8UH7 - chains A and H of the 10 polymer chains in the assembly; structure by X-ray diffraction, 2.63 A resolution.

# Chain A
Protein: Sliding-clamp-loader small subunit
UniProtKB: P04527 (LOADS_BPT4); residues 1-187 here = UniProt positions 1-187
Amino-acid sequence (187 residues; numbered 1 to 187; the number before each row is that of its first residue):
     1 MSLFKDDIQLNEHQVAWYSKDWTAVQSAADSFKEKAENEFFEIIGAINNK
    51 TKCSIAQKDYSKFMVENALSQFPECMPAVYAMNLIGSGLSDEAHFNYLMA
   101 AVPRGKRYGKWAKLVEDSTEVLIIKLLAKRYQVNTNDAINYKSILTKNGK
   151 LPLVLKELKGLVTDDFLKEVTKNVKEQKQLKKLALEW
Unresolved in the structure: 1

# Chain H
Protein: Sliding clamp
UniProtKB: P04525 (CLAMP_BPT4); residues 6001-6228 here correspond to UniProt positions 1-228 (UniProt number = residue number - 6000)
Amino-acid sequence (228 residues; row label = number of the first residue in the row):
  6001 MKLSKDTTALLKNFATINSGIMLKSGQFIMTRAVNGTTYAEANISDVIDF
  6051 DVAIYDLNGFLGILSLVNDDAEISQSEDGNIKIADARSTIFWPAADPSTV
  6101 VAPNKPIPFPVASAVTEIKAEDLQQLLRVSRGLQIDTIAITVKEGKIVIN
  6151 GFNKVEDSALTRVKYSLTLGDYDGENTFNFIINMANMKMQPGNYKLLLWA
  6201 KGKQGAAKFEGEHANYVVALEADSTHDF
Modified residues: Mse6001, Mse6022, Mse6030, Mse6184, Mse6187, Mse6189 (selenomethionine; parent Met)

# Interface between chain A and chain H
Contacting residue pairs - 11 pairs, chain A then chain H:
  K129(A) - Y6055(H)
  E157(A) - D6096(H)
  E157(A) - T6099(H)
  K159(A) - N6080(H)  hydrogen bond
  K159(A) - A6094(H)
  G160(A) - Y6055(H)
  G160(A) - A6095(H)
  L161(A) - Y6055(H)
  T163(A) - Y6055(H)
  A184(A) - N6080(H)
  W187(A) - D6078(H)
Also at the interface, not in a pair above, chain H (8 interface residues in all): D6056

# In short
Chain A and chain H each contribute 8 residues to their interface, with 1 hydrogen bond. The hydrogen-bonded
pair is K159(A)-N6080(H).
Chain A is Sliding-clamp-loader small subunit and chain H is Sliding clamp; the structure, Structure of T4
Bacteriophage clamp loader bound to the T4 clamp, primer-template DNA, and ATP analog, was determined by X-ray
diffraction, deposited together with 8UK9, 8UNF and 8UNH.
